8EYT - chains A and I of the 21 polymer chains in the assembly; structure by electron microscopy, 2.80 A resolution.

[Chain A]
Molecule: 16S rRNA
Source organism: Escherichia coli
Sequence (1415 nucleotides; numbered 1 to 1534; 119 numbers in that range are skipped by the numbering (no residue carries them; nothing is unmodelled there); the number before each row is that of its first residue):
     1 AAAUUGAAGA GUUUGAUCAU GGCUCAGAUU GAACGCUGGC GGCAGGCCUA ACACAUGCAA
    61 GUCGAACGGU AACAGGAAGA AGCUUGCUUC UUUGCUGACG AGUGGCGGAC GGGUGAGUAA
   121 UGUCUGGGAA ACUGCCUGAU GGAGGGGGAU AACUACUGGA AACGGUAGCU AAUACCGCAU
   181 AACGUCGCAA GACCAAAGAG GGGGACCUUC GGGCCUCUUG CCAUCGGAUG UGCCCAGAUG
   241 GGAUUAGCUA GUAGGUGGGG UAACGGCUCA CCUAGGCGAC GAUCCCUAGC UGGUCUGAGA
   301 GGAUGACCAG CCACACUGGA ACUGAGACAC GGUCCAGACU CCUACGGGAG GCAGCAGUGG
   361 GGAAUAUUGC ACAAUGGGCG CAAGCCUGAU GCAGCCAUGC CGCGUGUAUG AAGAAGGCCU
   421 UCGGGUUGUA AAGUACUUUC AGCGGGGAGG AAGGGAGUAA AGUUAAUACC UUUGCUCAUU
   481 GACGUUACCC GCAGAAGAAG CACCGGCUAA CUCCGUGCCA GCAGCCGCGG UAAUACGGAG
   541 GGUGCAAGCG UUAAUCGGAA UUACUGGGCG UAAAGCGCAC GCAGGCGGUU UGUUAAGUCA
   601 GAUGUGAAAU CCCCGGGCUC AACCUGGGAA CUGCAUCUGA UACUGGCAAG CUUGAGUCUC
   661 GUAGAGGGGG GUAGAAUUCC AGGUGUAGCG GUGAAAUGCG UAGAGAUCUG GAGGAAUACC
   721 GGUGGCGAAG GCGGCCCCCU GGACGAAGAC UGACGCUCAG GUGCGAAAGC GUGGGGAGCA
   781 AACAGGAUU
   794 ACCCUGGUAG UCCACGCCGU AAACGAUGUC GACUUGGAGG UUGUGCCCUU GAGGCGUGGC
   854 UUCCGGAGCU AACGCGUUAA GUCGACCGCC UGGGGAGUAC GGCCGCAAGG UUAAAACUCA
   914 AAUGAAUUGA CGGGGGCCCG CACAAGCGGU GGAGCAUGUG GUUUAAUUCG AUGCAACGCG
   974 AAGAACCUUA CCUGGUCUUG ACAUCCACGG AAGUUUUCAG AGAUGAGAAU GUGCCUUCGG
  1034 GAACCGUGAG ACAGGUGCUG CAUGGCUGUC GUCAGCUCGU GUUGUGAAAU GUUGGGUUAA
  1094 GUCCCGCAAC GAGCGCAACC CUUAUCCUUU GUUGCCAGCG GUCCGGCCGG GAACUCAAAG
  1154 GAGACUGCCA GUGAUAAACU GGAGGAAGGU GGGGAUGACG UCAAGUCAUC AUGGCCCUUA
  1214 CGACCAGGGC UACACACGUG CUACAAUGGC GCAUACAAAG AGAAGCGACC UCGCGAGAGC
  1274 AAGCGGACCU CAUAAAGUGC GUCGUAGUCC GGAUUGGAGU CUGCAACUCG ACUCCAUGAA
  1334 GUCGGAAUCG CUAGUAAUCG UGGAUCAGAA UGCCACGGUG AAUACGUUCC CGGGCCUU
  1507 AACCGUAGGG GAACCUGCGG UUGGAUCA
Reported in the primary citation:
  - conformationally variable residues (side-chain flip): A1519

[Chain I]
Name: 30S ribosomal protein S9
Source organism: Escherichia coli
UniProt: A0A1X3LT86 (A0A1X3LT86_ECOLX); residues 1-130 here = UniProt positions 1-130
Amino-acid sequence (130 residues; each row starts with the number of its first residue):
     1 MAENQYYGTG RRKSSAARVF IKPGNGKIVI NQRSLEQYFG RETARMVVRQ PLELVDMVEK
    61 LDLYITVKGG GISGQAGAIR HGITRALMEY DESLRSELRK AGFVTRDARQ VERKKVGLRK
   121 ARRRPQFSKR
Unresolved in the structure: 1-3

[How chain A and chain I interact]
Pairs across the interface - 94 pairs, chain A then chain I:
  G942(A) - Gln126(I)  hydrogen bond to the base
  U943(A) - Gln126(I)  hydrogen bond to the sugar
  U1116(A) - Gln110(I)  hydrogen bond to the sugar
  A1117(A) - Arg106(I)  hydrogen bond to the phosphate
  A1117(A) - Ala108(I)  sugar contact
  U1118(A) - Arg11(I)  salt bridge to the phosphate
  U1118(A) - Arg85(I)  phosphate contact
  U1118(A) - Arg106(I)  salt bridge to the phosphate
  C1119(A) - Arg11(I)  salt bridge to the phosphate
  C1119(A) - Arg85(I)  salt bridge to the phosphate
  C1128(A) - Lys68(I)  salt bridge to the phosphate
  C1129(A) - Arg18(I)  sugar contact
  A1130(A) - Gln5(I)  hydrogen bond to the sugar
  A1130(A) - Arg18(I)  salt bridge to the phosphate
  A1130(A) - Phe20(I)  sugar contact
  A1130(A) - Tyr64(I)  hydrogen bond to the phosphate
  C1147(A) - Tyr7(I)  hydrogen bond to the sugar
  C1147(A) - Arg18(I)  hydrogen bond to the base
  C1149(A) - Arg11(I)  salt bridge to the phosphate
  G1178(A) - Arg99(I)  base contact
  A1179(A) - Arg99(I)  salt bridge to the phosphate
  A1179(A) - Thr105(I)  phosphate contact
  A1179(A) - Arg106(I)  hydrogen bond to the sugar
  A1180(A) - Arg99(I)  salt bridge to the phosphate
  A1180(A) - Thr105(I)  hydrogen bond to the phosphate
  G1186(A) - Lys115(I)  phosphate contact
  G1187(A) - Lys115(I)  phosphate contact
  C1230(A) - Arg130(I)  hydrogen bond to the sugar
  G1231(A) - Ser128(I)  phosphate contact
  U1232(A) - Gln126(I)  hydrogen bond to the phosphate
  U1232(A) - Ser128(I)  phosphate contact
  G1233(A) - Arg119(I)  salt bridge to the phosphate
  G1233(A) - Gln126(I)  hydrogen bond to the phosphate
  A1248(A) - Arg33(I)  sugar contact
  C1249(A) - Arg33(I)  salt bridge to the phosphate
  C1249(A) - Tyr38(I)  sugar contact
  C1249(A) - Gly70(I)  hydrogen bond to the sugar
  C1249(A) - Gly71(I)  sugar contact
  C1249(A) - Ile72(I)  sugar contact
  C1249(A) - Gln75(I)  hydrogen bond to the phosphate
  A1250(A) - Gly69(I)  phosphate contact
  A1250(A) - Gly70(I)  phosphate contact
  A1250(A) - Gln75(I)  phosphate contact
  A1251(A) - Gly69(I)  phosphate contact
  A1289(A) - Ile72(I)  base contact
  U1341(A) - Lys129(I)  phosphate contact
  C1342(A) - Gln126(I)  sugar contact
  C1342(A) - Phe127(I)  sugar contact
  G1343(A) - Arg123(I)  hydrogen bond to the sugar
  G1343(A) - Arg124(I)  sugar contact
  G1343(A) - Phe127(I)  phosphate contact
  C1344(A) - Arg122(I)  sugar contact
  C1344(A) - Arg124(I)  salt bridge to the phosphate
  U1345(A) - Arg122(I)  salt bridge to the phosphate
  A1346(A) - Arg122(I)  salt bridge to the phosphate
  G1347(A) - Arg12(I)  hydrogen bond to the base
  G1347(A) - Lys13(I)  base contact
  G1347(A) - Arg109(I)  base contact
  G1347(A) - Gln110(I)  sugar contact
  G1347(A) - Val111(I)  hydrogen bond to the sugar
  U1348(A) - Val111(I)  phosphate contact
  U1348(A) - Glu112(I)  hydrogen bond to the phosphate
  U1348(A) - Arg122(I)  sugar contact
  A1349(A) - Lys120(I)  salt bridge to the phosphate
  A1349(A) - Arg122(I)  phosphate contact
  A1349(A) - Arg123(I)  hydrogen bond to the phosphate
  A1350(A) - Lys120(I)  salt bridge to the phosphate
  A1350(A) - Arg123(I)  salt bridge to the phosphate
  U1351(A) - Lys120(I)  hydrogen bond to the base
  C1367(A) - Lys114(I)  salt bridge to the phosphate
  C1367(A) - Val116(I)  phosphate contact
  C1367(A) - Gly117(I)  hydrogen bond to the phosphate
  C1367(A) - Leu118(I)  phosphate contact
  A1368(A) - Arg113(I)  salt bridge to the phosphate
  A1368(A) - Lys114(I)  phosphate contact
  A1368(A) - Lys115(I)  phosphate contact
  A1368(A) - Val116(I)  phosphate contact
  C1369(A) - Arg113(I)  phosphate contact
  C1369(A) - Lys114(I)  hydrogen bond to the phosphate
  G1370(A) - Ser14(I)  phosphate contact
  G1370(A) - Val111(I)  phosphate contact
  G1371(A) - Lys13(I)  salt bridge to the phosphate
  G1371(A) - Ser14(I)  hydrogen bond to the phosphate
  G1371(A) - Gly71(I)  phosphate contact
  G1371(A) - Val111(I)  phosphate contact
  U1372(A) - Lys13(I)  salt bridge to the phosphate
  U1372(A) - Arg41(I)  hydrogen bond to the phosphate
  U1372(A) - Gly71(I)  phosphate contact
  U1372(A) - Ile72(I)  phosphate contact
  U1372(A) - Ser73(I)  hydrogen bond to the phosphate
  U1372(A) - Gly74(I)  phosphate contact
  G1373(A) - Lys13(I)  base contact
  G1373(A) - Arg41(I)  salt bridge to the phosphate
  G1373(A) - Ser73(I)  hydrogen bond to the phosphate
Also at the interface, not in a pair above, chain A (47 interface residues in all): A969, C970, A1146, U1148
Also at the interface, not in a pair above, chain I (49 interface residues in all): Arg95, Val104, Ala121, Pro125

[In short]
47 residues of chain A face 49 of chain I across their interface, with 27 hydrogen bonds and 22 salt bridges.
Polar pairs include G942(A)-Gln126(I), C1147(A)-Arg18(I) and G1347(A)-Arg12(I). The paper reports
conformational variability at A1519(A).
Chain A is 16S rRNA and chain I is 30S ribosomal protein S9, both from Escherichia coli; the structure,
30S_delta_ksgA+KsgA complex, was determined by electron microscopy together with 8EYQ from the same study.
